PDB entry 7VET | X-ray diffraction, 2.25 A resolution | chain A

[Chain A]
Molecule: SPH1118
Source organism: Sphingomonas sp. A1
Amino-acid sequence (619 residues; each row starts with the number of its first residue):
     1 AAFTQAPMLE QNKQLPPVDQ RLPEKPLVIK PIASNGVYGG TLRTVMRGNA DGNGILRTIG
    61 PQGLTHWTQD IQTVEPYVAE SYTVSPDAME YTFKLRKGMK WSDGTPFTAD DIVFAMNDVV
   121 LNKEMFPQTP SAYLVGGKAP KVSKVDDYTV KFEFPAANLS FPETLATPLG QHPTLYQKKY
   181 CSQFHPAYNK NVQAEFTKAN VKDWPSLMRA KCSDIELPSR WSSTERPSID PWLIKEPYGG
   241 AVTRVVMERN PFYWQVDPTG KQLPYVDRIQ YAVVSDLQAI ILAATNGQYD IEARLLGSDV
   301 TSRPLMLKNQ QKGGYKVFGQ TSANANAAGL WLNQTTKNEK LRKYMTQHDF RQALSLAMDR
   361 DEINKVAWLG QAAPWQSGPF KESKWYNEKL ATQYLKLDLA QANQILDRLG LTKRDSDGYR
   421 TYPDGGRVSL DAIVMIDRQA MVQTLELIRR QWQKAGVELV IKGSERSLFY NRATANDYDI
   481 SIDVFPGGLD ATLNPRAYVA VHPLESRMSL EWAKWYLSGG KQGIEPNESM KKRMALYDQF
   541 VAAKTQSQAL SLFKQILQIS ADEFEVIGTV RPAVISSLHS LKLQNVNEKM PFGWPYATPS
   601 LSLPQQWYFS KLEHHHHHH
Disordered / not traced: 1, 611-619
What the authors report for this chain:
  - specificity-determining residues: Arg57, Arg438, Trp594 (by similarity / conservation)

[Summary]
From the paper: specificity determinants Arg57, Arg438 and Trp594.
Chain A is SPH1118 (Sphingomonas sp. A1); the structure, Crystal structure of bacterial chemotaxis-dependent
pectin-binding protein SPH1118 in a closed conformation, was determined by X-ray diffraction, deposited
together with 7VEQ, 7VER, 7VEV and 7VEW.
